PDB entry 6QUX | X-ray diffraction, 1.62 A resolution | chains A and B

Chain A (and B):
Protein: GTPase KRas
From: Homo sapiens
Notes: chain B of this document is another copy of the same molecule, construct and numbering; everything in this record applies to it too
UniProt: P01116 (RASK_HUMAN), isoform P01116-2; numbering as in UniProt (aligned over 1-169)
Sequence (170 residues; each row starts with the number of its first residue; numbering starts at 0):
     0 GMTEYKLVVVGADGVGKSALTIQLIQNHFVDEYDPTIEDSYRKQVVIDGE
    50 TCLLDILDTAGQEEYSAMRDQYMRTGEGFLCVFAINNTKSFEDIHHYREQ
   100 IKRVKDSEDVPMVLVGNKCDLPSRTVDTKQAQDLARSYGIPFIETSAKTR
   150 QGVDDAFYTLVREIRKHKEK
Unresolved in the structure: 0, 168-169
Differences from the reference sequence: expression tag (0); engineered mutation Asp12 (Gly in P01116)
Bound ions: Mg2+: Ser17, Thr35 (together with GMP-PCP)
Residues lining bound ligands: GMP-PCP (GCP; phosphomethylphosphonic acid guanylate ester): Ala11, Asp12, Gly13, Val14, Gly15, Lys16, Ser17, Ala18, Phe28, Val29, Asp30, Glu31, Tyr32, Asp33, Pro34, Thr35, Thr58, Ala59, Gly60, Gln61, Asn116, Lys117, Asp119, Leu120, Ser145, Ala146, Lys147
Reported in the primary citation:
  - binding site for the ligand JJN: Asp54

Chain A / chain B interface:
Pairs across the interface - 20 pairs, chain A then chain B:
  Ile21(A) with Gln25(B)
  Gln25(A) with Gln25(B)
  His27(A) with His27(B)
  Glu31(A) with Gln25(B)
  Ile36(A) with Arg41(B); Leu52(B), hydrophobic
  Glu37(A) with Arg41(B)
  Asp38(A) with Ser39(B); Tyr40(B); Arg41(B), hydrogen bond (side chain-backbone)
  Ser39(A) with Asp38(B); Ser39(B), hydrogen bond
  Tyr40(A) with Asp38(B); Tyr40(B)
  Arg41(A) with Ile36(B); Glu37(B), hydrogen bond (backbone-backbone); Asp38(B), hydrogen bond (backbone-side chain)
  Lys42(A) with Asp33(B), salt bridge; Asp38(B), salt bridge
  Leu52(A) with Ile36(B), hydrophobic
Interface residues without a listed pair, chain A (15 interface residues in all): Ile24, Asp33, Gln43
Interface residues without a listed pair, chain B (17 interface residues in all): Ile21, Ile24, Asn26, Lys42, Gln43, Tyr64, Met67

In short:
The interface between chain A and chain B involves 15 residues on one side and 17 on the other, with 4
hydrogen bonds and 2 salt bridges. Polar pairs include Lys42(A)-Asp33(B), Lys42(A)-Asp38(B) and
Asp38(A)-Arg41(B). Chain A binds GMP-PCP. From the paper: a binding site for the ligand JJN at Asp54(A).
Both chains are GTPase KRas (Homo sapiens). Entry 6QUX (Crystal Structure of KRAS-G12D in Complex with Natural
Product-Like Compound 15) was determined by X-ray diffraction, deposited together with 6QUU, 6QUV and 6QUW.
